PDB entry 7JV4 | electron microscopy, 3.40 A resolution | chains A and C of the 9 polymer chains in the assembly

Chain A (and C):
Protein: Spike glycoprotein
Organism: Severe acute respiratory syndrome coronavirus 2
Notes: chain C of this document is another copy of the same molecule, construct and numbering; everything in this record applies to it too
UniProt: P0DTC2 (SPIKE_SARS2); residue numbers follow UniProt; this construct covers 14-1211
Chain sequence (1281 residues; row label = number of the first residue in the row; numbers below 1 keep their minus sign (Met-18 is residue -18)):
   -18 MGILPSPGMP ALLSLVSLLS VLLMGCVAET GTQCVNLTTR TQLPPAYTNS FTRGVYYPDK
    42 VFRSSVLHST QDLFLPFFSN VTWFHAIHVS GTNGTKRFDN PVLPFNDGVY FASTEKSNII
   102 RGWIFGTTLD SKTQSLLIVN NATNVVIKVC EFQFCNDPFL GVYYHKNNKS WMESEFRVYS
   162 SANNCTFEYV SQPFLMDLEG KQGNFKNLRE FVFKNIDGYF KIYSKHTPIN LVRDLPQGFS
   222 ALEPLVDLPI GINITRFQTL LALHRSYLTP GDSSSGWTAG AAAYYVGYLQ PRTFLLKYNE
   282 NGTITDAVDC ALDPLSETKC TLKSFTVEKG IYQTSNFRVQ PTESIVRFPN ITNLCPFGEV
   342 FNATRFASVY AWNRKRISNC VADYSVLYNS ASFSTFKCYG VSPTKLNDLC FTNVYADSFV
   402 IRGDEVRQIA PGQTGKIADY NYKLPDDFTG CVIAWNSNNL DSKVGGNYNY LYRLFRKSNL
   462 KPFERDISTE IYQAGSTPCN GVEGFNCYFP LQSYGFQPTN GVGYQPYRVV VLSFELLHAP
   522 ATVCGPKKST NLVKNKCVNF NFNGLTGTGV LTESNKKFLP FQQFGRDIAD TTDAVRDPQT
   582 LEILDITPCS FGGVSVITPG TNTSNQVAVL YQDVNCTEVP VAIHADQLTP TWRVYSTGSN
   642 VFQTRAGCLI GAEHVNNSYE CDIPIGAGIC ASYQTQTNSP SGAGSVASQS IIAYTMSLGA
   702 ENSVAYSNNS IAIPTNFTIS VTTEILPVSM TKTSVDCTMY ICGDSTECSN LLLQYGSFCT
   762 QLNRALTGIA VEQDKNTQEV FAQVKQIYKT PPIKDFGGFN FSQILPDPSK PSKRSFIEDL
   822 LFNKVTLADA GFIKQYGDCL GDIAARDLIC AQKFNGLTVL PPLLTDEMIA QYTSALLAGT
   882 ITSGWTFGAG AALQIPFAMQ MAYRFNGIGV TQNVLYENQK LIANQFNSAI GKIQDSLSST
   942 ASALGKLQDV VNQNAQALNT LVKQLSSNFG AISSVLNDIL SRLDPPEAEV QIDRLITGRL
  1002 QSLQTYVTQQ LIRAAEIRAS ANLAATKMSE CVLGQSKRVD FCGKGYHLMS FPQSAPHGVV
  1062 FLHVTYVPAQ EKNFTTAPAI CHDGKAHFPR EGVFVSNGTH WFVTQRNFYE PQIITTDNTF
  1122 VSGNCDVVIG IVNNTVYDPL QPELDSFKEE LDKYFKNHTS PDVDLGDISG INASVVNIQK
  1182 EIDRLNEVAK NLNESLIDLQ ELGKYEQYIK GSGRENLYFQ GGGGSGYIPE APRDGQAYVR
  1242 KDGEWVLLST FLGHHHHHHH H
Disordered / not traced: -18 to 26, 70-81, 114-115, 135-138, 144-165, 173-185, 243-262, 445-446, 475-478, 502, 518-519, 621-640, 677-689, 812, 828-854, 1145-1262 (chain C: -18 to 26, 67-80, 144-164, 173-185, 243-263, 443-447, 455-461, 467-479, 621-640, 677-689, 812, 828-855, 1146-1262)
Cystine bridges: Cys131-Cys166, Cys291-Cys301, Cys336-Cys361, Cys379-Cys432, Cys391-Cys525, Cys480-Cys488, Cys538-Cys590, Cys617-Cys649, Cys662-Cys671, Cys738-Cys760, Cys743-Cys749, Cys1032-Cys1043, Cys1082-Cys1126
Covalently attached groups: N-acetylglucosamine (NAG) linked to Asn61, Asn122, Asn234, Asn282, Asn331, Asn343, Asn603, Asn616, Asn657, Asn709, Asn717, Asn801, Asn1074, Asn1098, Asn1134
Construct notes: expression tag (-18 to 13, 1212-1262); engineered mutation Ser682 (Arg in P0DTC2), Gly683 (Arg in P0DTC2), Gly685 (Arg in P0DTC2), Pro986 (Lys in P0DTC2), Pro987 (Val in P0DTC2)
Curated features (UniProtKB/Swiss-Prot):
  - region: Asn280 to Cys301 (Putative superantigen), Arg403 to Asp405 (Integrin-binding motif), Asn448 to Phe456 (Immunodominant HLA epitope recognized by the CD8+), Pro681, Ala684 (Putative superantigen), Ser816 to Tyr837 (Fusion peptide 1), Lys835 to Phe855 (Fusion peptide 2), Asp1163 to Glu1202 (Heptad repeat 2)
  - site: Arg815, Ser816 (Cleavage)
  - glycosylation: Asn17 (N-linked (GlcNAc...) (complex) asparagine), Asn61 (N-linked (GlcNAc...) (hybrid) asparagine), Asn74 (N-linked (GlcNAc...) (complex) asparagine), Asn122 (N-linked (GlcNAc...) (hybrid) asparagine), Asn149 (N-linked (GlcNAc...) (complex) asparagine), Asn165 (N-linked (GlcNAc...) (complex) asparagine), Asn234 (N-linked (GlcNAc...) (high mannose) asparagine), Asn282 (N-linked (GlcNAc...) (complex) asparagine), Thr323 (O-linked (GalNAc) threonine), Ser325 (O-linked (HexNAc...) serine), Asn331 (N-linked (GlcNAc...) (complex) asparagine), Asn343 (N-linked (GlcNAc...) (complex) asparagine), Asn603 (N-linked (GlcNAc...) (hybrid) asparagine), Asn616 (N-linked (GlcNAc...) (complex) asparagine), Asn657 (N-linked (GlcNAc...) (complex) asparagine), Thr676 (O-linked (GlcNAc...) threonine), Thr678 (O-linked (GlcNAc...) threonine), Asn709 (N-linked (GlcNAc...) (high mannose) asparagine), Asn717 (N-linked (GlcNAc...) (hybrid) asparagine), Asn801 (N-linked (GlcNAc...) (hybrid) asparagine) and 6 more in UniProt
  - natural variant: Leu18 (L18F: In strain: Beta/B.1.351, Gamma/P.1 and 1 more), Thr19 (T19I: In strain: Omicron/BQ.1.1, Omicron/XBB.1.5 and 1 more; T19R: In strain: Delta/B.1.617.2, Omicron/BA.2 and 4 more), Thr20 (T20N: In strain: Gamma/P.1), Leu24 to Ala27 (sequence variant, change not given here; In strain: Omicron/BA.2, Omicron/BA.2.12.1 and 6 more), Pro26 (P26S: In strain: Gamma/P.1), Gln52 (Q52H: In strain: Omicron/EG.5.1), Ala67 (A67V: In strain: Eta/B.1.525, Omicron/BA.1), His69 to Val70 (deletion: In strain: Alpha/B.1.1.7, Eta/B.1.525 and 5 more), Gly75 (G75V: In strain: Lambda/C.37), Thr76 (T76I: In strain: Lambda/C.37), Asp80 (D80A: In strain: Beta/B.1.351), Val83 (V83A: In strain: Omicron/XBB.1.5, Omicron/EG.5.1), 80 further natural variant entries in UniProt
  - mutagenesis: His69 to Val70 (Increased incorporation of cleaved spike into virions), Asn121 (N121Q: Partial loss of biliverdin affinity), Arg190 (R190K: Partial loss of biliverdin affinity), Asn234 (N234Q: Increased resistance to neutralizing antibodies), Asn331 (N331Q: Reduced viral infectivity), Asn343 (N343Q: Reduced viral infectivity), Leu452 (L452R: Increased resistance to neutralizing antibodies. Decreases HLA binding to NF9 epitope. Increased binding affinity to human ACE2), Tyr453 (Y453F: Decreased HLA binding to NF9 epitope. Increased binding affinity to human ACE2), Ala475 (A475V: Increased resistance to neutralizing antibodies), Val483 (V483A: Increased resistance to neutralizing antibodies), Glu484 (E484D: Increased replication in human TMEM106B overexpressing cells), Phe490 (F490L: Increased resistance to neutralizing antibodies and human covalescent sera neutralization), 12 further mutagenesis entries in UniProt

How chain A and chain C interact:
Residue-residue contacts (160):
  Tyr38(A) with Leu560(C)
  Asp40(A) with Phe562(C)
  Lys41(A) with His519(C); Ala520(C); Phe562(C); Gln563(C); Gln564(C)
  Val42(A) with Gln563(C), hydrogen bond (backbone-side chain); Phe565(C); Gly566(C); Arg567(C)
  Phe43(A) with Lys557(C); Lys558(C); Phe559(C), hydrophobic; Gln563(C); Phe565(C), hydrogen bond (backbone-backbone); Gly566(C); Arg567(C), hydrogen bond (backbone-backbone)
  Tyr200(A) with Arg355(C), hydrogen bond; Tyr396(C)
  Glu224(A) with Phe562(C)
  Pro225(A) with Phe562(C)
  Pro230(A) with Tyr396(C)
  Asn282(A) with Lys558(C)
  Asp737(A) with Asn317(C)
  Met740(A) with Arg319(C), hydrogen bond; Phe592(C), hydrophobic
  Gln755(A) with Ser968(C); Asn969(C), hydrogen bond; Phe970(C), hydrogen bond (backbone-backbone)
  Tyr756(A) with Gln965(C), hydrogen bond (backbone-side chain); Phe970(C), hydrophobic
  Gly757(A) with Gln965(C); Ser968(C)
  Ser758(A) with Thr961(C); Gln965(C), hydrogen bond (backbone-side chain)
  Phe759(A) with Gln965(C); Phe970(C), hydrophobic; Gly999(C); Gln1002(C); Ser1003(C); Thr1006(C)
  Gln762(A) with Thr961(C); Thr1006(C); Gln1010(C), hydrogen bond
  Arg765(A) with Thr961(C), hydrogen bond
  Gln787(A) with Ala701(C); Asn703(C), hydrogen bond
  Ile788(A) with Leu699(C), hydrophobic; Ala701(C), hydrogen bond (backbone-backbone); Glu702(C); Asn703(C), hydrogen bond (backbone-backbone)
  Tyr789(A) with Asn703(C); Val705(C), hydrophobic
  Lys790(A) with Glu702(C), salt bridge; Ser704(C); Val705(C)
  Pro792(A) with Tyr707(C), hydrophobic
  Asp796(A) with Tyr707(C), hydrogen bond (backbone-side chain)
  Phe797(A) with Tyr707(C)
  Phe855(A) with Pro589(C), hydrophobic
  Thr859(A) with Phe592(C)
  Leu861(A) with Gln613(C)
  Pro862(A) with Ala647(C), hydrophobic
  Pro863(A) with Gly667(C); Ala668(C), hydrogen bond (backbone-backbone)
  Leu864(A) with Pro665(C), hydrophobic; Gly667(C); Ala668(C); Gly669(C), hydrogen bond (backbone-backbone); Ile670(C); Cys671(C), hydrophobic; Met697(C), hydrophobic
  Leu865(A) with Met697(C), hydrophobic
  Thr866(A) with Ala668(C); Gly669(C)
  Met869(A) with Gly669(C); Met697(C), hydrophobic; Leu699(C)
  Gln872(A) with Leu699(C)
  Tyr873(A) with Leu699(C), hydrogen bond (side chain-backbone)
  Thr883(A) with Val705(C); Tyr707(C)
  Trp886(A) with Tyr1047(C), hydrogen bond
  Ala890(A) with Gly1046(C), hydrogen bond (backbone-backbone); Tyr1047(C), hydrophobic
  Ala892(A) with Glu1072(C)
  Leu894(A) with Ala713(C); Pro715(C), hydrophobic; Glu1072(C)
  Gln895(A) with Val705(C); Ala706(C); Ser711(C); Ile712(C); Ala713(C), hydrogen bond (backbone-backbone); Asn1074(C), hydrogen bond
  Ile896(A) with Tyr707(C); Ser711(C); Ile712(C), hydrophobic
  Pro897(A) with Tyr707(C), hydrophobic; Ser708(C); Asn709(C); Asn710(C); Ser711(C); Thr1077(C)
  Phe898(A) with Tyr707(C), hydrogen bond (backbone-side chain)
  Met900(A) with Thr1077(C); Val1094(C), hydrophobic
  Tyr904(A) with Ile712(C); Val1094(C); Arg1107(C)
  Asn907(A) with Arg1107(C)
  Thr912(A) with Phe1121(C)
  Gln913(A) with Phe1089(C); Pro1090(C), hydrogen bond (side chain-backbone); Phe1121(C)
  Asn914(A) with Phe1089(C); Ser1123(C), hydrogen bond
  Tyr917(A) with Pro1079(C), hydrophobic; Phe1089(C), hydrophobic
  Glu918(A) with Ser1123(C), hydrogen bond; Gly1124(C); Val1128(C)
  Val963(A) with Ile569(C), hydrophobic; Ala570(C), hydrophobic
  Leu966(A) with Ala570(C)
  Ser967(A) with Asp571(C)
  Ser975(A) with Asp571(C), hydrogen bond
  Asn978(A) with Thr547(C), hydrogen bond (side chain-backbone); Gly548(C)
  Ser982(A) with Lys386(C); Leu390(C); Thr547(C), hydrogen bond
  Arg983(A) with Gly381(C), hydrogen bond (side chain-backbone); Val382(C); Ser383(C), hydrogen bond (backbone-backbone); Lys386(C); Leu390(C); Leu517(C)
  Leu984(A) with Gly381(C); Val382(C)
  Asp985(A) with Ser383(C), hydrogen bond; Thr385(C), hydrogen bond; Lys386(C)
  Asp994(A) with Arg995(C), salt bridge
  Gln1005(A) with Gln1002(C), hydrogen bond
  Thr1009(A) with Thr1009(C)
  Ile1013(A) with Ile1013(C), hydrophobic
  Arg1019(A) with Glu1017(C), salt bridge
  Thr1027(A) with Arg1039(C)
  Ser1030(A) with Val1040(C); Asp1041(C)
  Glu1031(A) with Arg1039(C), salt bridge; Val1040(C)
  Leu1034(A) with Asp1041(C)
  Gly1035(A) with Val1040(C)
  Arg1039(A) with Arg1039(C)
  Glu1111(A) with Ser1123(C)
  Leu1141(A) with Leu1141(C), hydrophobic
  Glu1144(A) with Leu1145(C)
Also at the interface, not in a pair above, chain A (88 interface residues in all): Lys786, Gly857, Thr887, Gly891, Ala893, Gln920, Asn960, Lys964, Val976, Leu981, Leu1012
Also at the interface, not in a pair above, chain C (100 interface residues in all): Thr430, Gly545, Pro561, Cys662, Ile666, Gly700, Gly971, Lys1045, Val1068, Pro1069, Ala1078, Val1129, Ile1130

Summary:
Chain A and chain C form an interface of 88 and 100 residues respectively; the contacts include 34 hydrogen
bonds and 4 salt bridges. Among the polar pairs are Lys790(A)-Glu702(C), Asp994(A)-Arg995(C) and
Arg1019(A)-Glu1017(C).
Chain A and chain C are both Spike glycoprotein (Severe acute respiratory syndrome coronavirus 2); the
structure, SARS-CoV-2 spike in complex with the S2H13 neutralizing antibody (one RBD open), was determined by
electron microscopy, deposited together with 7JV2, 7JV6, 7JW0 and 7JXC.
